PDB entry 8K5P | electron microscopy, 2.80 A resolution | chains A and B of the 18 polymer chains in the assembly

# Chain A
Name: DNA-directed RNA polymerase II subunit RPB1
Source organism: Saccharomyces cerevisiae S288C
Notes: EC 2.7.7.6
UniProt: P04050 (RPB1_YEAST); numbering as in UniProt (aligned over 1-1733)
Sequence (1733 residues; each row starts with the number of its first residue):
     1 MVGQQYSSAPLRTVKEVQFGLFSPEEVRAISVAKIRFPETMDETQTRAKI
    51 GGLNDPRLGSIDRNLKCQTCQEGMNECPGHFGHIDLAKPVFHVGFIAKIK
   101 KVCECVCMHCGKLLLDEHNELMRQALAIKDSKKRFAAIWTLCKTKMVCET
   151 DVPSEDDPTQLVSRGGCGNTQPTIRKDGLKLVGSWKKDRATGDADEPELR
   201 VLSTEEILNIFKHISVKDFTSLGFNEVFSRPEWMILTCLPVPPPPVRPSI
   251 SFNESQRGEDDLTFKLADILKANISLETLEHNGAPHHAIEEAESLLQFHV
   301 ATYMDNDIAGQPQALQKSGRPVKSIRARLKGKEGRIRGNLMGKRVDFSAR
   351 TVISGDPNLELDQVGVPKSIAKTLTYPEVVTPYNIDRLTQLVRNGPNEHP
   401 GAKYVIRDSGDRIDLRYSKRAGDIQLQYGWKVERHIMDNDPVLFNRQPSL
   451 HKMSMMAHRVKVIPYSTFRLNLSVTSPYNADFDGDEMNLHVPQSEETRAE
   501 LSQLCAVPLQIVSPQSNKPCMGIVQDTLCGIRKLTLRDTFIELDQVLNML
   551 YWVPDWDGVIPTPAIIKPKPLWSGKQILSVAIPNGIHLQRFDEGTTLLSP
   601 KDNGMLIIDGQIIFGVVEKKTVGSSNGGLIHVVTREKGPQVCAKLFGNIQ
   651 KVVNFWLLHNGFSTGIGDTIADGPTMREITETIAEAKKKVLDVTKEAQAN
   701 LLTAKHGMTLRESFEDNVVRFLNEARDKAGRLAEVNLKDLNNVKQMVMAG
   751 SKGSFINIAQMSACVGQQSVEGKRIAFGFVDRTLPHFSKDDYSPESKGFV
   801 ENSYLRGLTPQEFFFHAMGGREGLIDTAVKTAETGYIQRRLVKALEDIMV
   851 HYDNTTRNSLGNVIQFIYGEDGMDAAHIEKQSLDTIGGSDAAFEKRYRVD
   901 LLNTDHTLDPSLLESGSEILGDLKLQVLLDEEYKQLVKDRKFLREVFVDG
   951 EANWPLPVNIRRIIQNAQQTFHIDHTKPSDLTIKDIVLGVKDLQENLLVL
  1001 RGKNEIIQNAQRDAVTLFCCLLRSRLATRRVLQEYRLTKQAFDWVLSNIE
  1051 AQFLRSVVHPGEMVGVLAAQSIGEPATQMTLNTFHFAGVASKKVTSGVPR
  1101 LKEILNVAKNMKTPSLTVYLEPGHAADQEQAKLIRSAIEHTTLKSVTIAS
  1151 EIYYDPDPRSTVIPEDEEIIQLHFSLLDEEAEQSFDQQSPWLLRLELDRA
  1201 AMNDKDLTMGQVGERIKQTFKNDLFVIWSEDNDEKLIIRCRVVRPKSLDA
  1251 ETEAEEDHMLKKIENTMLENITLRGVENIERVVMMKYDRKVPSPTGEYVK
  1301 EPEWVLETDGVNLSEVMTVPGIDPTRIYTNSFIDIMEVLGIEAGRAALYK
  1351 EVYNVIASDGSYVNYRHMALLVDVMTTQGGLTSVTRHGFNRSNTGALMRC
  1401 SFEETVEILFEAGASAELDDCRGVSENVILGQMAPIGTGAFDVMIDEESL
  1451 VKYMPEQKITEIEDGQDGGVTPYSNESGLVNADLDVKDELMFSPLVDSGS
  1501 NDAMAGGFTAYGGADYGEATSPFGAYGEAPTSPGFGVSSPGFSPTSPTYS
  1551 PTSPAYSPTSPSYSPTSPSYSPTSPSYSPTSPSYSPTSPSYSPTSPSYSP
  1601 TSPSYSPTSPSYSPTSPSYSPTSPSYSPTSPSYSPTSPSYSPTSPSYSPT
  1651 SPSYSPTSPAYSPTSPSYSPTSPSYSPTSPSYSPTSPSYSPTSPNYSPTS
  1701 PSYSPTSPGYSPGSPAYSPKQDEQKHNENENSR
Disordered / not traced: 1-4, 188-196, 1082-1092, 1175-1185, 1245-1256, 1456-1733
Swiss-Prot annotation at these positions:
  - region: Pro-248 to Asp-260 (Lid loop), Asn-306 to Lys-323 (Rudder loop), Pro-810 to Glu-822 (Bridging helix)
  - binding site (Zn(2+)): Cys-67, Cys-70, Cys-77, His-80, Cys-107, Cys-110, Cys-148, Cys-167
  - binding site (Mg(2+)): Asp-481, Asp-483, Asp-485
  - modified residue: Thr-1471 (Phosphothreonine)
  - cross-link (Glycyl lysine isopeptide (Lys-Gly)): Lys-695 (interchain with G-Cter in ubiquitin), Lys-1246 (interchain with G-Cter in ubiquitin), Lys-1350 (interchain with G-Cter in ubiquitin)
  - natural variant: Ser-1653 to Pro-1659 (deletion: In strain: A364A)
  - mutagenesis: Lys-1246 (K1246R: Impairs ubiquitination during transcription stress)

# Chain B
Name: DNA-directed RNA polymerase II subunit RPB2
Source organism: Saccharomyces cerevisiae S288C
Notes: EC 2.7.7.6
UniProt: P08518 (RPB2_YEAST); residues 1-1224 here = UniProt positions 1-1224
Sequence (1259 residues; numbered 1 to 1259; the number before each row is that of its first residue):
     1 MSDLANSEKYYDEDPYGFEDESAPITAEDSWAVISAFFREKGLVSQQLDS
    51 FNQFVDYTLQDIICEDSTLILEQLAQHTTESDNISRKYEISFGKIYVTKP
   101 MVNESDGVTHALYPQEARLRNLTYSSGLFVDVKKRTYEAIDVPGRELKYE
   151 LIAEESEDDSESGKVFIGRLPIMLRSKNCYLSEATESDLYKLKECPFDMG
   201 GYFIINGSEKVLIAQERSAGNIVQVFKKAAPSPISHVAEIRSALEKGSRF
   251 ISTLQVKLYGREGSSARTIKATLPYIKQDIPIVIIFRALGIIPDGEILEH
   301 ICYDVNDWQMLEMLKPCVEDGFVIQDRETALDFIGRRGTALGIKKEKRIQ
   351 YAKDILQKEFLPHITQLEGFESRKAFFLGYMINRLLLCALDRKDQDDRDH
   401 FGKKRLDLAGPLLAQLFKTLFKKLTKDIFRYMQRTVEEAHDFNMKLAINA
   451 KTITSGLKYALATGNWGEQKKAMSSRAGVSQVLNRYTYSSTLSHLRRTNT
   501 PIGRDGKLAKPRQLHNTHWGLVCPAETPEGQACGLVKNLSLMSCISVGTD
   551 PMPIITFLSEWGMEPLEDYVPHQSPDATRVFVNGVWHGVHRNPARLMETL
   601 RTLRRKGDINPEVSMIRDIREKELKIFTDAGRVYRPLFIVEDDESLGHKE
   651 LKVRKGHIAKLMATEYQDIEGGFEDVEEYTWSSLLNEGLVEYIDAEEEES
   701 ILIAMQPEDLEPAEANEENDLDVDPAKRIRVSHHATTFTHCEIHPSMILG
   751 VAASIIPFPDHNQSPRNTYQSAMGKQAMGVFLTNYNVRMDTMANILYYPQ
   801 KPLGTTRAMEYLKFRELPAGQNAIVAIACYSGYNQEDSMIMNQSSIDRGL
   851 FRSLFFRSYMDQEKKYGMSITETFEKPQRTNTLRMKHGTYDKLDDDGLIA
   901 PGVRVSGEDVIIGKTTPISPDEEELGQRTAYHSKRDASTPLRSTENGIVD
   951 QVLVTTNQDGLKFVKVRVRTTKIPQIGDKFASRHGQKGTIGITYRREDMP
  1001 FTAEGIVPDLIINPHAIPSRMTVAHLIECLLSKVAALSGNEGDASPFTDI
  1051 TVEGISKLLREHGYQSRGFEVMYNGHTGKKLMAQIFFGPTYYQRLRHMVD
  1101 DKIHARARGPMQVLTRQPVEGRSRDGGLRFGEMERDCMIAHGAASFLKER
  1151 LMEASDAFRVHICGICGLMTVIAKLNHNQFECKGCDNKIDIYQIHIPYAA
  1201 KLLFQELMAMNITPRLYTDRSRDFENLYFQGHHHHHHDYKDHDGDYKDHD
  1251 IDYKDDDDK
Disordered / not traced: 1-17, 73-84, 138-162, 504-506, 920-929, 1225-1259
Construct notes: expression tag (1225-1259)

# How chain A and chain B interact
Residue-residue contacts - 361 pairs, chain A then chain B:
  Gln-5(A) with Arg-1159(B)
  Tyr-6(A) with Leu-1175(B)
  Ser-7(A) with Arg-1159(B), hydrogen bond; His-1161(B); Leu-1175(B); Gln-1193(B), hydrogen bond
  Ser-8(A) with Asn-1178(B), hydrogen bond; Phe-1180(B)
  Ala-9(A) with Ile-1191(B); Gln-1193(B), hydrogen bond (backbone-side chain)
  Pro-10(A) with Ile-1191(B); Tyr-1192(B), hydrophobic; Gln-1193(B), hydrogen bond (backbone-backbone)
  Leu-11(A) with Gln-1193(B); His-1195(B)
  Arg-12(A) with Tyr-1192(B); Gln-1193(B), hydrogen bond (backbone-backbone); Ile-1194(B); Thr-1218(B), hydrogen bond
  Thr-13(A) with Thr-1218(B)
  Val-14(A) with Ile-1194(B), hydrophobic; Leu-1216(B), hydrophobic; Tyr-1217(B)
  Lys-15(A) with Tyr-1217(B), hydrogen bond (backbone-backbone); Thr-1218(B); Asp-1219(B); Arg-1220(B)
  Glu-16(A) with Arg-1215(B); Leu-1216(B); Tyr-1217(B), hydrogen bond (backbone-backbone); Asp-1219(B); Arg-1220(B); Ser-1221(B), hydrogen bond (side chain-backbone)
  Val-17(A) with Arg-1215(B); Leu-1216(B), hydrophobic
  Gln-18(A) with Thr-1213(B); Pro-1214(B); Arg-1215(B), hydrogen bond (backbone-backbone); Tyr-1217(B)
  Phe-19(A) with Thr-1213(B)
  Gly-20(A) with Ile-1212(B); Thr-1213(B), hydrogen bond (backbone-backbone)
  Leu-21(A) with Asn-1211(B); Thr-1213(B), hydrogen bond (backbone-side chain)
  Phe-22(A) with Leu-1168(B), hydrophobic; Met-1208(B); Asn-1211(B), hydrogen bond (backbone-side chain); Thr-1213(B)
  Glu-26(A) with Arg-1215(B), salt bridge
  Ile-30(A) with Thr-1170(B)
  Thr-69(A) with Ile-1172(B); Lys-1174(B)
  Cys-70(A) with Ile-1172(B), hydrophobic; Ala-1173(B)
  Met-74(A) with Arg-1116(B), hydrogen bond (backbone-side chain)
  Asn-75(A) with Phe-1158(B)
  Glu-76(A) with Arg-1159(B)
  Pro-78(A) with Val-1160(B), hydrophobic; Lys-1201(B), hydrogen bond (backbone-side chain); Gln-1205(B), hydrogen bond (backbone-side chain)
  Gly-79(A) with Gln-1205(B)
  Phe-81(A) with Gln-1205(B); Met-1208(B), hydrophobic
  His-92(A) with Met-1210(B), hydrogen bond (side chain-backbone)
  Phe-95(A) with Ile-1212(B), hydrophobic
  Leu-236(A) with Asn-1211(B)
  Pro-240(A) with Met-1208(B)
  Pro-242(A) with Ala-1209(B), hydrophobic
  Pro-243(A) with Gln-1205(B)
  Pro-245(A) with Leu-1114(B)
  Val-246(A) with Leu-1114(B); Leu-1202(B), hydrophobic; Gln-1205(B)
  Pro-248(A) with Leu-1114(B)
  Asn-253(A) with Tyr-866(B)
  Glu-254(A) with Tyr-866(B); Thr-916(B), hydrogen bond; Arg-935(B), salt bridge
  Met-304(A) with Ala-1209(B)
  Gly-319(A) with Met-473(B)
  Arg-320(A) with Met-473(B)
  Ile-325(A) with Met-1210(B), hydrophobic
  Arg-328(A) with Glu-1206(B), salt bridge
  Leu-329(A) with Leu-1203(B), hydrophobic; Glu-1206(B); Leu-1207(B), hydrophobic
  Arg-335(A) with Thr-1115(B); Leu-1202(B); Leu-1203(B); Glu-1206(B), salt bridge
  Ile-336(A) with Leu-1203(B), hydrophobic
  Arg-337(A) with Arg-1129(B), hydrogen bond (backbone-side chain); Glu-1132(B), salt bridge
  Gly-338(A) with Arg-1129(B), hydrogen bond (backbone-side chain)
  Asn-339(A) with Thr-1115(B); Gln-1117(B); Ala-1199(B)
  Leu-340(A) with Ala-1199(B), hydrophobic; Ala-1200(B); Leu-1203(B), hydrophobic
  Met-341(A) with Glu-1132(B); Arg-1135(B)
  Gly-342(A) with Arg-1129(B), hydrogen bond (backbone-side chain); Phe-1130(B)
  Lys-343(A) with Gln-1117(B); Arg-1129(B); Phe-1130(B), hydrogen bond (backbone-backbone); Leu-1151(B), hydrogen bond (side chain-backbone); Ser-1155(B); Asp-1156(B), salt bridge; Pro-1197(B)
  Arg-344(A) with Pro-1118(B); Val-1119(B); Glu-1120(B), salt bridge; Gly-1127(B), hydrogen bond (side chain-backbone); Leu-1128(B); Arg-1129(B); Ser-1155(B), hydrogen bond (backbone-side chain)
  Val-345(A) with Gly-1127(B); Leu-1128(B), hydrogen bond (backbone-backbone); Arg-1150(B); Ala-1154(B)
  Asp-346(A) with Arg-1106(B), salt bridge; Arg-1108(B); Pro-1118(B); Arg-1150(B), hydrogen bond (backbone-side chain); Ala-1154(B), hydrogen bond (backbone-backbone)
  Phe-347(A) with Arg-1106(B), hydrogen bond (backbone-backbone); Arg-1150(B)
  Ser-348(A) with Ala-1105(B); Arg-1106(B), hydrogen bond (backbone-backbone); Leu-1128(B), hydrogen bond (side chain-backbone)
  Ala-349(A) with His-1104(B)
  Arg-350(A) with Lys-1102(B); Ile-1103(B); His-1104(B), hydrogen bond (backbone-backbone); Leu-1128(B)
  Thr-351(A) with Val-1099(B); Ile-1103(B)
  Ser-354(A) with Ile-990(B)
  Asp-356(A) with Tyr-833(B), hydrogen bond
  Pro-357(A) with Ser-831(B); Gly-832(B); Tyr-833(B), hydrophobic
  Asn-358(A) with Tyr-833(B), hydrogen bond
  Ser-369(A) with Ile-1103(B)
  Ile-370(A) with Ile-1103(B), hydrophobic
  Thr-373(A) with Ala-1105(B); Ala-1107(B)
  Leu-374(A) with Arg-1106(B)
  Arg-412(A) with Arg-1108(B)
  Glu-433(A) with Arg-1108(B), salt bridge
  Leu-443(A) with Met-1138(B), hydrophobic; Phe-1146(B), hydrophobic
  Asn-445(A) with Glu-1134(B)
  Gln-447(A) with Arg-1129(B); Glu-1134(B), hydrogen bond
  Pro-448(A) with Met-1133(B), hydrophobic
  Ser-449(A) with Met-1133(B); Glu-1134(B); Cys-1137(B)
  Leu-450(A) with Met-1133(B), hydrophobic
  His-451(A) with Cys-1137(B), hydrogen bond (backbone-side chain)
  Lys-452(A) with Ala-1140(B); His-1141(B), hydrogen bond (backbone-side chain)
  Met-455(A) with Glu-1134(B); Cys-1137(B), hydrophobic; Met-1138(B), hydrophobic; His-1141(B), hydrogen bond (backbone-side chain)
  Tyr-465(A) with Ile-976(B), hydrophobic
  Ser-466(A) with Val-1099(B)
  Thr-467(A) with Ile-976(B)
  Arg-469(A) with Tyr-833(B); Ile-976(B); Gly-991(B), hydrogen bond (side chain-backbone)
  Leu-472(A) with Gln-835(B); Glu-836(B)
  Thr-475(A) with Glu-836(B)
  Asp-481(A) with Glu-836(B); Asp-837(B)
  Phe-482(A) with Gln-835(B); Glu-836(B); Asp-837(B); Ser-838(B); Thr-989(B), hydrogen bond (backbone-side chain)
  Asp-483(A) with Asp-837(B); Lys-979(B); Lys-987(B), salt bridge
  Gly-484(A) with Thr-989(B)
  Glu-486(A) with Lys-1102(B), salt bridge
  Asn-488(A) with Leu-1128(B)
  His-490(A) with Phe-1130(B)
  Val-491(A) with Arg-1150(B), hydrogen bond (backbone-side chain)
  Gln-493(A) with Glu-1149(B), hydrogen bond (backbone-side chain)
  Ser-494(A) with Glu-1149(B), hydrogen bond
  Thr-497(A) with Ser-1145(B); Phe-1146(B); Glu-1149(B), hydrogen bond
  Glu-500(A) with Ala-1143(B); Ala-1144(B); Ser-1145(B), hydrogen bond; Phe-1146(B), hydrogen bond (side chain-backbone)
  Leu-501(A) with Phe-1146(B), hydrophobic
  Cys-505(A) with Met-1138(B), hydrophobic; His-1141(B)
  Gln-510(A) with His-1141(B)
  Gln-525(A) with Gln-835(B); Glu-836(B), hydrogen bond (side chain-backbone); His-1015(B)
  Asp-526(A) with Cys-829(B); Gln-835(B); Asn-1013(B); His-1015(B)
  Thr-527(A) with Gln-835(B)
  Cys-529(A) with His-1015(B)
  Leu-657(A) with Cys-829(B), hydrophobic
  Leu-658(A) with Tyr-830(B), hydrophobic; Ser-831(B); Asn-1074(B)
  His-659(A) with Asn-1074(B); Thr-1077(B)
  Asn-660(A) with Leu-1081(B); Met-1082(B), hydrogen bond (backbone-backbone); Ala-1083(B)
  Gly-661(A) with Ala-1083(B)
  Phe-662(A) with Ala-828(B); Cys-829(B), hydrogen bond (backbone-backbone); Pro-1014(B), hydrophobic
  Ser-663(A) with Ile-827(B), hydrogen bond (side chain-backbone); Gln-1084(B); Ile-1085(B); Phe-1086(B), hydrogen bond (side chain-backbone)
  Thr-664(A) with Ile-827(B); Pro-1014(B); Phe-1086(B)
  Gly-665(A) with Phe-1069(B); Phe-1086(B)
  Ile-666(A) with Val-1023(B), hydrophobic; Leu-1026(B), hydrophobic; Ile-1027(B), hydrophobic; Arg-1067(B); Phe-1086(B), hydrophobic
  Gly-667(A) with Arg-1067(B)
  Asp-668(A) with Phe-1069(B)
  Ile-670(A) with Arg-1067(B)
  Asn-742(A) with Phe-1069(B)
  Met-746(A) with Pro-1014(B); His-1015(B); Pro-1018(B), hydrophobic
  Ser-751(A) with His-1015(B), hydrogen bond
  Lys-752(A) with His-1015(B), hydrogen bond (side chain-backbone); Ser-1019(B)
  Asn-757(A) with Pro-1018(B); Met-1021(B)
  Gln-760(A) with Met-1021(B)
  Met-761(A) with Met-1021(B), hydrophobic; Val-1023(B), hydrophobic
  Ile-775(A) with Asn-516(B)
  Ala-776(A) with Asn-516(B), hydrogen bond (backbone-side chain)
  Gly-778(A) with His-515(B); Asn-516(B)
  Phe-779(A) with Asn-516(B); Thr-517(B); Glu-699(B)
  Val-780(A) with Glu-699(B)
  Arg-782(A) with Glu-698(B), hydrogen bond (side chain-backbone); Glu-699(B), hydrogen bond (side chain-backbone); Ser-700(B); Ile-701(B), hydrogen bond (side chain-backbone)
  Thr-783(A) with Asn-516(B), hydrogen bond (backbone-side chain)
  Leu-784(A) with Asn-516(B)
  Pro-785(A) with Glu-698(B); Ile-701(B); Leu-702(B); Ile-703(B)
  His-786(A) with Trp-519(B), hydrogen bond; Ile-703(B), hydrogen bond (side chain-backbone); Met-705(B); Glu-742(B)
  Phe-787(A) with Leu-702(B)
  Glu-801(A) with Ile-729(B)
  Asn-802(A) with Arg-728(B); Ile-729(B)
  Tyr-804(A) with His-761(B), hydrogen bond (backbone-side chain); Gln-763(B); Met-1021(B), hydrophobic; Val-1023(B), hydrophobic
  Leu-805(A) with His-761(B), hydrogen bond (backbone-side chain); Val-1052(B), hydrophobic
  Arg-806(A) with Pro-725(B), hydrogen bond (side chain-backbone); Ala-726(B); Lys-727(B); Arg-728(B); His-761(B)
  Gly-807(A) with Arg-728(B), hydrogen bond (backbone-side chain); His-761(B)
  Leu-808(A) with Arg-728(B); Asp-760(B); Phe-1047(B)
  Thr-809(A) with Arg-728(B); Ile-729(B); Phe-1047(B)
  Pro-810(A) with Trp-519(B), hydrophobic; Pro-745(B), hydrophobic; Phe-1047(B)
  Gln-811(A) with Met-705(B)
  Phe-813(A) with Leu-749(B), hydrophobic; Pro-759(B); Asn-767(B)
  Phe-814(A) with Leu-514(B), hydrophobic; His-515(B); Trp-519(B), hydrophobic; Pro-524(B), hydrophobic
  His-816(A) with Gln-763(B); Ser-764(B), hydrogen bond (backbone-side chain)
  Ala-817(A) with Pro-524(B), hydrophobic; Ser-764(B), hydrogen bond (backbone-side chain)
  Met-818(A) with Leu-514(B); Asn-516(B)
  Arg-821(A) with Arg-512(B); Leu-514(B); Pro-524(B), hydrogen bond (side chain-backbone); Thr-527(B)
  Leu-824(A) with Thr-768(B); Tyr-769(B)
  Ile-825(A) with Ala-509(B), hydrophobic; Arg-512(B); Gln-513(B)
  Arg-839(A) with Glu-1132(B), salt bridge
  Val-842(A) with Asp-1136(B)
  Lys-843(A) with Glu-1132(B)
  Glu-846(A) with Arg-1135(B), salt bridge
  Met-1063(A) with Ile-1139(B)
  Val-1066(A) with Asp-1136(B); Ala-1140(B), hydrophobic
  Gln-1070(A) with Asp-1136(B), hydrogen bond; Cys-1137(B), hydrogen bond
  Lys-1261(A) with Lys-315(B)
  Asn-1265(A) with Ser-265(B)
  Leu-1409(A) with Leu-1207(B), hydrophobic
  Phe-1410(A) with Met-1210(B), hydrophobic; Ile-1212(B), hydrophobic
  Asp-1420(A) with Arg-1220(B)
  Val-1424(A) with Ile-1139(B), hydrophobic
  Val-1428(A) with Leu-1151(B), hydrophobic
  Ile-1429(A) with Pro-1197(B); Ala-1200(B)
  Leu-1430(A) with His-1195(B); Ile-1196(B); Pro-1197(B); Leu-1216(B), hydrophobic
  Gly-1431(A) with Met-1152(B)
  Gln-1432(A) with Lys-1148(B)
  Met-1433(A) with Ser-1145(B); Lys-1148(B)
  Ala-1434(A) with Ala-1144(B)
  Ile-1436(A) with Ala-1144(B)
  Gly-1437(A) with Gly-1142(B)
  Thr-1438(A) with Gly-1142(B), hydrogen bond (backbone-backbone); Ala-1144(B); Ser-1145(B)
Also at the interface, not in a pair above, chain A (212 interface residues in all): Ala-29, Cys-77, His-80, Phe-228, Trp-233, Cys-238, Ser-255, Tyr-303, Pro-321, Val-352, Gly-355, Thr-375, Tyr-404, Ala-480, Pro-492, Leu-504, Val-524, Asn-654, Val-743, Gly-753, Val-770, Phe-777, Ser-788, Glu-795, Gly-820, Glu-822, Ala-828, Glu-1269, Gly-1413, Leu-1418, Cys-1421, Arg-1422, Ser-1425, Gly-1439
Also at the interface, not in a pair above, chain B (190 interface residues in all): Gly-263, His-518, Cys-523, Gly-530, Gln-531, Cys-533, Gly-534, Arg-730, Val-731, Ile-748, Asn-762, Pro-765, Pro-917, Ile-918, Gln-975, Gly-977, Gly-988, Ile-992, Ile-1017, Leu-1030, Glu-1053, His-1076, Asp-1100, Val-1113, Leu-1147, Cys-1166, Met-1169, Gly-1184, Tyr-1198, Phe-1204

# In short
212 residues of chain A and 190 residues of chain B are in contact; the contacts include 71 hydrogen bonds and
13 salt bridges. Polar contacts include Glu-26(A)/Arg-1215(B), Glu-254(A)/Arg-935(B) and
Arg-328(A)/Glu-1206(B).
Here chain A is DNA-directed RNA polymerase II subunit RPB1 and chain B is DNA-directed RNA polymerase II
subunit RPB2, both from Saccharomyces cerevisiae S288C. Entry 8K5P (Cryo-EM structure of yeast Rat1-bound Pol
II pre-termination transcription complex 2 (Pol II Rat1-PTTC2)) was determined by electron microscopy,
deposited together with 8JCH.
